5AHJ - chains T and U of the 28 polymer chains in the assembly; structure by X-ray diffraction, 2.80 A resolution.

[Chain T]
Name: Probable proteasome subunit alpha type-7
Organism: Saccharomyces cerevisiae
Notes: EC 3.4.25.1
UniProt: P21242 (PSA7_YEAST); residues -3 to 284 here correspond to UniProt positions 1-288 (UniProt number = residue number + 4)
Amino-acid sequence (288 residues; numbered -3 to 284; the number before each row is that of its first residue; numbers below 1 keep their minus sign (Met-3 is residue -3)):
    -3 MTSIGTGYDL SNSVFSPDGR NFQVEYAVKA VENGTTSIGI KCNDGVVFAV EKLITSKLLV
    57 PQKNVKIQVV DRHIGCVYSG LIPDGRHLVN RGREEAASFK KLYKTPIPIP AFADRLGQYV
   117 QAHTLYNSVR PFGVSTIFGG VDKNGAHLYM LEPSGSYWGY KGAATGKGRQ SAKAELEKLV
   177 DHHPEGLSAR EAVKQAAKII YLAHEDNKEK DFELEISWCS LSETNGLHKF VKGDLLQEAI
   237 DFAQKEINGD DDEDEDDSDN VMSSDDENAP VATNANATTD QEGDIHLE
Not modelled in the structure: -3 to 1, 246-284
Curated features (UniProtKB/Swiss-Prot):
  - modified residue: Thr-2 (N-acetylthreonine)

[Chain U]
Name: Proteasome subunit alpha type-1
Organism: Saccharomyces cerevisiae
Notes: EC 3.4.25.1
UniProt: P21243 (PSA1_YEAST); residues -8 to 243 here correspond to UniProt positions 1-252 (UniProt number = residue number + 9)
Amino-acid sequence (252 residues; numbered -8 to 243; the number before each row is that of its first residue; numbers below 1 keep their minus sign (Met-8 is residue -8)):
    -8 MSGAAAASAA GYDRHITIFS PEGRLYQVEY AFKATNQTNI NSLAVRGKDC TVVISQKKVP
    52 DKLLDPTTVS YIFCISRTIG MVVNGPIPDA RNAALRAKAE AAEFRYKYGY DMPCDVLAKR
   112 MANLSQIYTQ RAYMRPLGVI LTFVSVDEEL GPSIYKTDPA GYYVGYKATA TGPKQQEITT
   172 NLENHFKKSK IDHINEESWE KVVEFAITHM IDALGTEFSK NDLEVGVATK DKFFTLSAEN
   232 IEERLVAIAE QD
Not modelled in the structure: -8 to 1

[Interface between chain T and chain U]
Residue-residue contacts (57; chain T residue first):
  Thr2(T) - His6(U)  hydrogen bond (backbone-side chain)
  Gly3(T) - His6(U)
  Tyr4(T) - Arg5(U)
  Tyr4(T) - Tyr21(U)
  Ser9(T) - Arg126(U)
  Val10(T) - His6(U)
  Val10(T) - Gln18(U)
  Phe11(T) - Gln18(U)  hydrogen bond (backbone-side chain)
  Phe11(T) - Tyr21(U)
  Phe11(T) - Ala22(U)  hydrophobic
  Phe11(T) - Ala25(U)  hydrophobic
  Phe11(T) - Arg126(U)
  Phe11(T) - Pro127(U)
  Ser12(T) - Tyr21(U)
  Pro13(T) - Tyr21(U)  hydrophobic
  Pro13(T) - Lys24(U)  hydrogen bond (backbone-side chain)
  Asp14(T) - Lys24(U)
  Gly15(T) - Tyr21(U)
  Gly15(T) - Ala25(U)
  Gln114(T) - Arg82(U)  hydrogen bond (side chain-backbone)
  Gln114(T) - Asn83(U)
  Gln114(T) - Leu86(U)
  Gln117(T) - Pro79(U)
  Gln117(T) - Asp80(U)
  Gln117(T) - Asn83(U)  hydrogen bond
  Gln117(T) - Arg126(U)
  Thr120(T) - Arg126(U)  hydrogen bond (backbone-side chain)
  Leu121(T) - Tyr124(U)
  Leu121(T) - Arg126(U)
  Tyr122(T) - Tyr124(U)
  Tyr122(T) - Met125(U)  hydrophobic
  Ser150(T) - Pro79(U)
  Gly151(T) - Pro79(U)
  Ser152(T) - Ile78(U)
  Ser152(T) - Pro79(U)
  Tyr153(T) - Arg82(U)  hydrogen bond (backbone-side chain)
  Trp154(T) - Leu55(U)  hydrophobic
  Trp154(T) - Thr59(U)
  Trp154(T) - Val60(U)  hydrophobic
  Trp154(T) - Ser61(U)
  Trp154(T) - Tyr62(U)
  Trp154(T) - Ile78(U)  hydrophobic
  Trp154(T) - Arg82(U)
  Gly155(T) - Leu55(U)
  Gly155(T) - Asp56(U)  hydrogen bond (backbone-backbone)
  Gly155(T) - Thr59(U)  hydrogen bond (backbone-side chain)
  Tyr156(T) - Leu54(U)
  Tyr156(T) - Leu55(U)
  Tyr156(T) - Asp56(U)
  Lys157(T) - Leu54(U)  hydrogen bond (backbone-backbone)
  Gly158(T) - Leu54(U)
  Lys169(T) - Leu54(U)
  Leu172(T) - Leu54(U)
  Glu173(T) - Lys53(U)  salt bridge
  Glu173(T) - Leu54(U)
  Val176(T) - Leu54(U)  hydrophobic
  Asp177(T) - Lys53(U)  salt bridge
Other interface residues (no listed pair), chain T (32 interface residues in all): Lys37, Asp110, Tyr145
Other interface residues (no listed pair), chain U (28 interface residues in all): Asp52, Leu128, Gly129

[Summary]
The interface between chain T and chain U involves 32 residues on one side and 28 on the other; the contacts
include 10 hydrogen bonds and 2 salt bridges. Among the polar pairs are Glu173(T)-Lys53(U), Asp177(T)-Lys53(U)
and Thr2(T)-His6(U).
Here chain T is Probable proteasome subunit alpha type-7 and chain U is Proteasome subunit alpha type-1, both
from Saccharomyces cerevisiae. Entry 5AHJ (Yeast 20S proteasome in complex with Macyranone A) was determined
by X-ray diffraction.
